PDB entry 7KK9 | X-ray diffraction, 3.10 A resolution | chains A and C of the 4 polymer chains in the assembly

Chain A:
Protein: Putative fluoride ion transporter CrcB
From: Escherichia coli
UniProt: Q6J5N4 (Q6J5N4_ECOLX); residues 1-126 here = UniProt positions 1-126
Amino-acid sequence (126 residues; numbered 1 to 126; the number before each row is that of its first residue):
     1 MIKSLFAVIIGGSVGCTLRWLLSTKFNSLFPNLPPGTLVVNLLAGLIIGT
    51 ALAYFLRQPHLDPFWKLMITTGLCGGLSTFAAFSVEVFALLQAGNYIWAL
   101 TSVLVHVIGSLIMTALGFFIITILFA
Disordered / not traced: 1
Differences from the reference sequence: engineered mutation Lys25 (Arg in Q6J5N4), Ala81 (Ser in Q6J5N4), Ala82 (Thr in Q6J5N4)
Metal / ion sites: Na+: Gly75, Ser78 (shared with 2 residues of chain B)

Chain C:
Protein: monobody
From: Escherichia coli
Notes: antibody fragment or engineered binder
Amino-acid sequence (97 residues; row label = number of the first residue in the row; numbering starts at 0):
     0 GSVSSVPTKLEVVAATPTSLLISWDAPAVTVVHYVITYGETGGNSPVQEF
    50 TVPGSKSTATISGLKPGVDYTITVYTMYYSYSDLYSYSSPISINYRT
Disordered / not traced: 0

Interface between chain A and chain C:
Residue-residue contacts - 9 pairs, chain A then chain C:
  Leu52(A) with Leu83(C), hydrophobic; Tyr84(C), hydrophobic
  Leu56(A) with Met76(C), hydrophobic; Tyr84(C); Tyr86(C)
  Lys66(A) with Asp82(C), salt bridge
  Thr70(A) with Leu83(C)
  Thr71(A) with Tyr80(C), hydrogen bond
  Phe118(A) with Tyr84(C), hydrophobic
Also at the interface, not in a pair above, chain A (9 interface residues in all): Ile48, Ala51, Phe55
Also at the interface, not in a pair above, chain C (8 interface residues in all): Ser81, Ser85

In short:
9 residues of chain A face 8 of chain C across their interface, with 1 hydrogen bond and 1 salt bridge. Among
the polar pairs are Lys66(A)-Asp82(C) and Thr71(A)-Tyr80(C). The Na+ site is built by Gly75(A) and Ser78(A).
Chain A is Putative fluoride ion transporter CrcB and chain C is monobody, both from Escherichia coli; the
structure, Fluoride channel Fluc-Ec2 mutant S81A/T82A with bromide, was determined by X-ray diffraction,
deposited together with 7KK8, 7KKA, 7KKB and 7KKR.
